7YJ1 - chains B and D of the 5 polymer chains in the assembly; structure by electron microscopy, 3.10 A resolution.

# Chain B
Protein: Serine palmitoyltransferase 2
Organism: Homo sapiens
Notes: EC 2.3.1.50
UniProt: O15270 (SPTC2_HUMAN); residues 1-562 here = UniProt positions 1-562
Chain sequence (562 residues; each row starts with the number of its first residue):
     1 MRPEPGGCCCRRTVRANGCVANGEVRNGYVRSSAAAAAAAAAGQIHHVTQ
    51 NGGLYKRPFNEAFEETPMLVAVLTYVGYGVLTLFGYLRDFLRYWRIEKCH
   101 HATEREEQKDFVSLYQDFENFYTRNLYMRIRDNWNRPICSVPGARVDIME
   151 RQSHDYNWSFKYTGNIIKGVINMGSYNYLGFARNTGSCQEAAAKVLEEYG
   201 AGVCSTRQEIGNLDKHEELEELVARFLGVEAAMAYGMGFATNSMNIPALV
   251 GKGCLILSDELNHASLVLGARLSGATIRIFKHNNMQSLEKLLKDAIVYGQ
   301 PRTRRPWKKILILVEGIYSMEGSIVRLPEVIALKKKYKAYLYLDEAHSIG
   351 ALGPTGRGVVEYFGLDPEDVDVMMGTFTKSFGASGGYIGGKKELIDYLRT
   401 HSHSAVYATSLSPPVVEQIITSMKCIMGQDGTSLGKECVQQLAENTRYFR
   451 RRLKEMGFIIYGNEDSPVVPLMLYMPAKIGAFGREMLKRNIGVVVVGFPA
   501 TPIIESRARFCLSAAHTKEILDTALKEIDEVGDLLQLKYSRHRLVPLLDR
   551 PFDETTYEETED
Unresolved in the structure: 1-44, 547-562
Modified / non-standard residues: K379 ((2S)-2-amino-6-[[3-hydroxy-2-methyl-5-(phosphonooxymethyl)pyridin-4-yl]methylideneamino]hexanoic acid; LLP)
Curated features (UniProtKB/Swiss-Prot):
  - modified residue: K379 (N6-(pyridoxal phosphate)lysine)
  - natural variant: A182 (A182P: In HSAN1C), R183 (R183W: In HSAN1C), V359 (V359M: In HSAN1C loss of normal activity as measured by reduced formation of sphinganine), G382 (G382V: In HSAN1C), I504 (I504F: In HSAN1C loss of normal activity as measured by reduced formation of sphinganine)
  - mutagenesis: Y122 (Y122A: Decreased catalytic activity with L-serine and palmitoyl-CoA as substrates. Does not affect the negative regulation by OMRDL3 and ceramides), L126 (L126W: Some decrease in catalytic activity with L-serine and palmitoyl-CoA as substrates), I130 (I130W: Loss of catalytic activity with L-serine and palmitoyl-CoA as substrates), W134 (W134A: Loss of catalytic activity with L-serine and palmitoyl-CoA as substrates), Y176 (Y176A: Loss of catalytic activity with L-serine and palmitoyl-CoA as substrates), S258 (S258R: Loss of catalytic activity with L-serine and palmitoyl-CoA as substrates), R302 (R302A: Reduces the dimerization propensity with SPTLC1; reduces the dimerization propensity with SPTLC1; when associated with A-305. Does not impair enzymatic activity ...), R304 (R304A: Reduces the dimerization propensity with SPTLC1; when associated with A-302 and A-304. Does not impair enzymatic activity; when associated with A-302 and A-304), R305 (R305A: Reduces the dimerization propensity with SPTLC1; when associated with A-302 and A-304. Does not impair enzymatic activity; when associated with A-302 and A-304), M320 (M320Q: Decreased catalytic activity with L-serine and palmitoyl-CoA as substrates), T378 (T378A: Decreased catalytic activity with L-serine and palmitoyl-CoA as substrates), K379 (K379A: Loss of catalytic activity with L-serine and palmitoyl-CoA as substrates), 3 further mutagenesis entries in UniProt
Reported in the primary citation:
  - mutagenesis - Y122A: unchanged catalytic activity
  - mutagenesis - I503R: increased catalytic activity

# Chain D
Protein: ORM1-like protein 3
Organism: Homo sapiens
UniProt: Q8N138 (ORML3_HUMAN); residues 3-153 here = UniProt positions 3-153
Chain sequence (152 residues; numbered 2 to 153; the number before each row is that of its first residue):
     2 MVGTAHSEVNPNTRVMNSRGIWLSYVLAIGLLHIVLLSIPFVSVPVVWTL
    52 TNLIHNMGMYIFLHTVKGTPFETPDQGKARLLTHWEQMDYGVQFTASRKF
   102 LTITPIVLYFLTSFYTKYDQIHFVLNTVSLMSVLIPKLPQLHGVRIFGIN
   152 KY
Unresolved in the structure: 2-10
Construct notes: initiating methionine (2)
Curated features (UniProtKB/Swiss-Prot):
  - modified residue: P137 (Hydroxyproline)
  - mutagenesis: N13 (N13A: Disrupted ceramide binding; impaired negative regulation of SPT complex activity in the presence of ceramides; in the absence of ceramides, reduced affinity of SPT complex towards palmitoyl-CoA), V16 (V16R: Impaired negative regulation of SPT complex activity in the presence of ceramides), I22 (I22R: Impaired negative regulation of SPT complex activity in the presence of ceramides), F63 (F63P: Impaired negative regulation of SPT complex activity in the presence of ceramides; F63R: Impaired negative regulation of SPT complex activity in the presence of ceramides), H85 (H85A: No effect on the negative regulation of SPT complex activity in the presence of ceramides), P137 (P137A: Increased protein levels; decreased ubiquitination; increased negative regulation of SPT complex activity)
Reported in the primary citation:
  - conformationally variable residues: N13
  - mutagenesis - N13A, V16R, I22R, F63P, F63R: increased catalytic activity
  - mutagenesis - H85A: unchanged catalytic activity
  - mutagenesis - N13A (approximately 30%): decreased binding to ceramide

# How chain B and chain D interact
Pairs across the interface (24):
  E65(B) - R20(D)  salt bridge
  T66(B) - R20(D)  hydrogen bond (backbone-side chain)
  P67(B) - R20(D)
  M68(B) - R20(D)
  M68(B) - G21(D)
  A71(B) - R20(D)
  Y75(B) - S19(D)
  Y75(B) - G21(D)
  Y75(B) - S25(D)
  Q116(B) - R81(D)
  F118(B) - V67(D)  hydrophobic
  F118(B) - T70(D)
  F118(B) - P71(D)
  E119(B) - P71(D)
  E119(B) - F72(D)  hydrogen bond (backbone-backbone)
  E119(B) - E73(D)
  E119(B) - T74(D)  hydrogen bond
  E119(B) - R81(D)  salt bridge
  N120(B) - P71(D)
  F121(B) - P71(D)  hydrogen bond (backbone-backbone)
  Y122(B) - P71(D)
  F498(B) - P12(D)
  T501(B) - P12(D)
  I503(B) - S19(D)
Also at the interface, not in a pair above, chain B (20 interface residues in all): V72, Y86, T123, P502, I504
Also at the interface, not in a pair above, chain D (17 interface residues in all): I22, L24, L28, F63, G69

# In short
20 residues of chain B and 17 residues of chain D are in contact; the contacts include 4 hydrogen bonds and 2
salt bridges. Among the polar pairs are E65(B)-R20(D), E119(B)-R81(D) and T66(B)-R20(D). The paper reports
that N13A, V16R and I22R of chain D, among others, increase catalytic activity; conformational variability at
N13(D); 8 substitutions were tested in all.
Here chain B is Serine palmitoyltransferase 2 and chain D is ORM1-like protein 3, both from Homo sapiens.
Entry 7YJ1 (Cryo-EM structure of SPT-ORMDL3 (ORMDL3-deltaN2) complex) was determined by electron microscopy,
deposited together with 7YIU, 7YIY and 7YJ2.
